PDB entry 3CV0 | X-ray diffraction, 2.00 A resolution | chains A and B

Chain A:
Protein: Peroxisome targeting signal 1 receptor PEX5
From: Trypanosoma brucei
UniProt: Q9U7C3 (Q9U7C3_9TRYP); residue numbers follow UniProt; this construct covers 332-655
Chain sequence (327 residues; each row starts with the number of its first residue):
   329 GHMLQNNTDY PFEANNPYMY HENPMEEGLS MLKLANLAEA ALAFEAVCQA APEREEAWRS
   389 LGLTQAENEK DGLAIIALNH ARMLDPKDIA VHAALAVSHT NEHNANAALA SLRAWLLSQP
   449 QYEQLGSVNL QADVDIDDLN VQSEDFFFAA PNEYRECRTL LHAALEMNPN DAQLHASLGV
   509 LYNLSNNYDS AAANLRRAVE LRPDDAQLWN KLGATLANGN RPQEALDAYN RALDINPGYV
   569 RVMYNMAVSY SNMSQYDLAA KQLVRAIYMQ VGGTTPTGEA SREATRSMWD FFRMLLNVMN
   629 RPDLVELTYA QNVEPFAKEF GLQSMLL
Unresolved in the structure: 454-473, 604-608, 654-655
Differences from the reference sequence: expression tag (329-331); engineered mutation A378 (Lys in Q9U7C3), A379 (Glu in Q9U7C3)

Chain B:
Protein: T. brucei PGI PTS1 peptide Ac-FNELSHL
UniProt: P13377 (G6PI_TRYBB); residues 1-7 here correspond to UniProt positions 601-607 (UniProt number = residue number + 600)
Chain sequence (7 residues; each row starts with the number of its first residue):
     1 FNELSHL
Unresolved in the structure: 1
UniProt features mapped onto this chain:
  - motif: S5 to L7 (Microbody targeting signal)

Interface between chain A and chain B:
Residue-residue contacts - 28 pairs, chain A then chain B:
  E397(A) with H6(B), salt bridge
  V425(A) with L7(B)
  T428(A) with L7(B)
  N429(A) with H6(B); L7(B), hydrogen bond (side chain-backbone)
  H431(A) with L4(B)
  N511(A) with L7(B)
  N538(A) with H6(B), hydrogen bond (side chain-backbone); L7(B), hydrogen bond (side chain-backbone)
  K539(A) with L7(B)
  A542(A) with S5(B); H6(B)
  T543(A) with L7(B)
  A545(A) with S5(B)
  N546(A) with L4(B); S5(B), hydrogen bond (side chain-backbone)
  Y557(A) with S5(B)
  R569(A) with H6(B); L7(B), hydrogen bond (side chain-backbone)
  Y572(A) with L4(B); H6(B)
  N573(A) with S5(B); H6(B), hydrogen bond (side chain-backbone)
  V576(A) with E3(B); L4(B); S5(B)
  N580(A) with N2(B); E3(B), hydrogen bond (side chain-backbone)
Interface residues without a listed pair, chain A (21 interface residues in all): V508, Y567, F619

Overview:
21 residues of chain A face 6 of chain B across their interface, with 7 hydrogen bonds and 1 salt bridge.
Polar pairs include E397(A)-H6(B), N429(A)-L7(B) and N538(A)-H6(B).
Chain A is Peroxisome targeting signal 1 receptor PEX5 (Trypanosoma brucei) and chain B is T. brucei PGI PTS1
peptide Ac-FNELSHL; the structure, Structure of Peroxisomal Targeting Signal 1 (PTS1) binding domain of
Trypanosoma brucei Peroxin 5 (TbPEX5)complexed to ..., was determined by X-ray diffraction (same publication
as 3CVL, 3CVN, 3CVP and 3CVQ).
